Entry 4IMA (X-ray diffraction, 1.95 A resolution); this record covers chains A and B of the 4 polymer chains in the assembly.

# Chain A (and B)
Protein: Pyruvate kinase
From: Homo sapiens
Notes: EC 2.7.1.40; chain B of this document is another copy of the same molecule, construct and numbering; everything in this record applies to it too
UniProtKB: O75758 (O75758_HUMAN); residues 1-543 here correspond to UniProt positions 57-599 (UniProt number = residue number + 56)
Sequence (543 residues; each row starts with the number of its first residue):
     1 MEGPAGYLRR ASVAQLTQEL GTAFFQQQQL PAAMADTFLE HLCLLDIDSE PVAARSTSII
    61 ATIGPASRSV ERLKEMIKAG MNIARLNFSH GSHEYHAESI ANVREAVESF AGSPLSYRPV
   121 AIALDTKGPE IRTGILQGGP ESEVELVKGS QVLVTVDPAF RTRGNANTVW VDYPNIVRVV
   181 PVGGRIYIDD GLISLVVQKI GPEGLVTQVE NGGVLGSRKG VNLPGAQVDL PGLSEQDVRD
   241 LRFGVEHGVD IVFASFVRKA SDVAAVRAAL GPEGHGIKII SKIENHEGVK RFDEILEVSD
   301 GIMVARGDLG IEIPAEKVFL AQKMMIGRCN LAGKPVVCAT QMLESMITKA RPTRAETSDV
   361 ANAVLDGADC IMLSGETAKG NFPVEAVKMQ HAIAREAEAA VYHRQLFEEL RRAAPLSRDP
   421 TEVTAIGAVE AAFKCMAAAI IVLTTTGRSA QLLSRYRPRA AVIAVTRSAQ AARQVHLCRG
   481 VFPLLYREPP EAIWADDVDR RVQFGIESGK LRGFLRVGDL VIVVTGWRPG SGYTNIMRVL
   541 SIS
Not modelled in the structure: 1-15, 111-112, 138-141 (chain B: 1-18, 134-140, 151, 162-163, 182-183, 197-205, 227-230)
Construct notes: engineered mutation Met436 (Cys492 in O75758)
Ion coordination: Mn2+: Glu284, Asp308 (together with citrate anion)
Ligand contacts:
  - 1,6-di-O-phosphono-beta-D-fructofuranose (FBP): Leu443, Thr444, Thr445, Thr446, Gly447, Arg448, Ser449, Trp494, Arg501, Thr525, Gly526, Trp527, Arg528, Pro529, Gly530, Ser531, Gly532, Tyr533, Thr534
  - citrate anion (FLC): Arg85, Asn87, Asp125, Lys282, Glu284, Met303, Ala305, Arg306, Gly307, Asp308, Thr340, Met372, Ser374
From the paper describing this entry:
  - conformationally variable residues (order/disorder transition): Gln18 to Phe24
  - contacts within the chain: Phe24-Met436 (hydrophobic contact)
  - mutagenesis - S12A, Q18A, T22A: increased binding to PEP
  - mutagenesis - L16A, L20A, F24A: decreased binding to PEP

# How chain A and chain B interact
Pairs across the interface - 59 pairs, chain A then chain B:
  Glu19(A) - Arg418(B)  salt bridge
  Leu20(A) - Arg418(B)
  Phe25(A) - Leu416(B)  hydrophobic
  Arg404(A) - Arg412(B)
  Glu408(A) - Arg411(B)  salt bridge
  Glu408(A) - Arg412(B)
  Arg411(A) - Phe407(B)
  Arg411(A) - Arg411(B)
  Arg411(A) - Glu430(B)  salt bridge
  Arg412(A) - Arg404(B)
  Arg412(A) - Glu408(B)  salt bridge
  Ala414(A) - Lys434(B)
  Pro415(A) - Lys434(B)  hydrogen bond (backbone-side chain)
  Leu416(A) - Phe433(B)
  Leu416(A) - Lys434(B)
  Leu416(A) - Met436(B)  hydrophobic
  Ser417(A) - Lys434(B)  hydrogen bond (backbone-backbone)
  Ser417(A) - Cys435(B)
  Arg418(A) - Gly518(B)  hydrogen bond (side chain-backbone)
  Arg418(A) - Leu520(B)
  Glu422(A) - Lys434(B)
  Val423(A) - Ala431(B)
  Val423(A) - Cys435(B)  hydrophobic
  Val423(A) - Val539(B)  hydrophobic
  Thr424(A) - Val539(B)
  Ile426(A) - Glu430(B)
  Ile426(A) - Lys434(B)
  Gly427(A) - Gly427(B)
  Glu430(A) - Arg411(B)  salt bridge
  Glu430(A) - Glu430(B)
  Ala431(A) - Val423(B)
  Phe433(A) - Leu416(B)
  Lys434(A) - Ala414(B)
  Lys434(A) - Pro415(B)  hydrogen bond (side chain-backbone)
  Lys434(A) - Leu416(B)
  Lys434(A) - Ser417(B)  hydrogen bond (backbone-backbone)
  Lys434(A) - Ile426(B)
  Lys434(A) - Tyr456(B)  hydrogen bond
  Cys435(A) - Ser417(B)
  Cys435(A) - Arg418(B)
  Cys435(A) - Val423(B)  hydrophobic
  Met436(A) - Leu416(B)  hydrophobic
  Tyr456(A) - Lys434(B)  hydrogen bond
  Gly518(A) - Arg418(B)  hydrogen bond (backbone-side chain)
  Leu520(A) - Arg418(B)
  Asn535(A) - Arg538(B)
  Asn535(A) - Val539(B)  hydrogen bond (backbone-backbone)
  Asn535(A) - Leu540(B)
  Ile536(A) - Met537(B)
  Ile536(A) - Arg538(B)
  Met537(A) - Asn535(B)
  Met537(A) - Ile536(B)
  Met537(A) - Met537(B)  hydrogen bond (backbone-backbone)
  Arg538(A) - Asn535(B)
  Arg538(A) - Ile536(B)
  Val539(A) - Pro420(B)  hydrophobic
  Val539(A) - Val423(B)  hydrophobic
  Val539(A) - Thr424(B)
  Val539(A) - Asn535(B)  hydrogen bond (backbone-backbone)
Also at the interface, not in a pair above, chain A (36 interface residues in all): Phe407, Pro420, Asp519, Ile522, Leu540
Also at the interface, not in a pair above, chain B (35 interface residues in all): Glu19, Phe25, Glu422, Asp519, Ile522

# Overview
36 residues of chain A face 35 of chain B across their interface; the contacts include 11 hydrogen bonds and 5
salt bridges. Polar pairs include Glu19(A)-Arg418(B), Glu408(A)-Arg411(B) and Arg411(A)-Glu430(B). From the
paper: S12A, Q18A and T22A of chain A increase binding to PEP; conformational variability at Gln18(A); 6
substitutions were tested in all.
Chain A and chain B are both Pyruvate kinase (Homo sapiens); the structure, The structure of C436M-hLPYK in
complex with Citrate/Mn/ATP/Fru-1,6-BP, was determined by X-ray diffraction (same publication as 4IP7).
